PDB entry 5WHB | X-ray diffraction, 2.18 A resolution | chains A and B of the 3 polymer chains in the assembly

Chain A:
Molecule: GTPase KRas
Organism: Homo sapiens
UniProt: P01116 (RASK_HUMAN), isoform P01116-2; residue numbers follow UniProt; this construct covers 1-166
Amino-acid sequence (170 residues; each row starts with the number of its first residue; numbers below 1 keep their minus sign (Gly-3 is residue -3)):
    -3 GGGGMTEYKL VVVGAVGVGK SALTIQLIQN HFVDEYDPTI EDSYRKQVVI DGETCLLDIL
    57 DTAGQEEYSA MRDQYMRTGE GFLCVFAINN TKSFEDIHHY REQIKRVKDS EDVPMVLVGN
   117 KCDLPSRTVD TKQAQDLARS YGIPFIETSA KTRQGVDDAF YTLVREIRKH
Disordered / not traced: -3 to 0, 30-35
Construct notes: expression tag (-3 to 0); engineered mutation Val12 (Gly in P01116)
Ion coordination: Mg2+: Ser17 (together with GDP); Ca2+ site 1: Glu63 (shared with Ala32(B) of chain B; 1 residue of chain L); Ca2+ site 2: Glu63, Tyr64 (shared with 2 residues of chain L)
Residues lining bound ligands: GDP (guanosine-5'-diphosphate): Ala11, Val12, Gly13, Val14, Gly15, Lys16, Ser17, Ala18, Phe28, Asn116, Lys117, Asp119, Leu120, Thr144, Ser145, Ala146, Lys147
UniProt features mapped onto this chain:
  - motif: Tyr32 to Tyr40 (Effector region)
  - binding site (GTP): Gly10, Ala11, Gly13 to Ala18, Val29 to Thr35, Ala59, Gly60, Asn116 to Asp119
  - modified residue: Met1 (N-acetylmethionine), Thr2 (N-acetylthreonine), Lys104 (N6-acetyllysine)
  - glycosylation: Thr35 (Microbial infection: O-linked (Glc) threonine)
  - natural variant: Lys5 (K5E: In NS3; K5N: In GASC), Gly10 (G10GG: In AML), Val12 (G12V: In GASC; this construct carries the variant), Gly13 (G13D: In GASC, JMML and OES; G13R: In pylocytic astrocytoma), Val14 (V14I: In NS3), Leu19 (L19F: In OES), Gln22 (Q22E: In CFC2; Q22R: In NS3), Pro34 (P34L: In NS3; P34Q: In NS3; P34R: In CFC2), Ile36 (I36M: In NS3), Thr58 (T58I: In NS3), Ala59 (A59T: In GASC), Gly60 (G60R: In CFC2; G60S: In NS3), 8 further natural variant entries in UniProt
  - mutagenesis: Asp38 (D38A: Decreased interaction with MAPKAP1/SIN1), Tyr40 (Y40A: Decreased interaction with MAPKAP1/SIN1), Gln61 (Q61L: Promotes GTP binding)

Chain B:
Molecule: Ras binder peptide: 225-11 (A30R)
Amino-acid sequence (35 residues; numbered -2 to 32; the number before each row is that of its first residue; numbers below 1 keep their minus sign (Gly-2 is residue -2)):
    -2 GSGGPRRPRC PGDDASIEDL HEYWARLWNY LYRVA
Disordered / not traced: -2 to 2
Ion coordination: Ca2+: Ala32 (shared with Glu63(A) of chain A; 1 residue of chain L)
From the paper describing this entry:
  - conformationally variable residues: Arg30

Chain A / chain B interface:
Contacting residue pairs (30):
  Glu3(A) - His18(B)  salt bridge
  Lys5(A) - Trp21(B)
  Val7(A) - Trp25(B)  hydrophobic
  Glu37(A) - Arg23(B)
  Asp38(A) - Arg23(B)  hydrogen bond (backbone-side chain)
  Tyr40(A) - Ala22(B)
  Tyr40(A) - Arg23(B)
  Tyr40(A) - Asn26(B)
  Tyr40(A) - Arg30(B)
  Arg41(A) - Glu15(B)  salt bridge
  Arg41(A) - His18(B)
  Arg41(A) - Glu19(B)
  Asp54(A) - Trp25(B)
  Ile55(A) - Asn26(B)  hydrogen bond (backbone-side chain)
  Leu56(A) - Trp25(B)  hydrophobic
  Leu56(A) - Asn26(B)
  Asp57(A) - Asn26(B)  hydrogen bond (backbone-side chain)
  Asp57(A) - Arg30(B)  hydrogen bond (backbone-side chain)
  Thr58(A) - Tyr29(B)
  Ala59(A) - Tyr29(B)
  Ala59(A) - Arg30(B)
  Glu63(A) - Ala32(B)
  Ser65(A) - Ala32(B)
  Arg68(A) - Tyr29(B)  hydrogen bond (side chain-backbone)
  Arg68(A) - Ala32(B)
  Tyr71(A) - Trp25(B)  hydrogen bond (backbone-side chain)
  Tyr71(A) - Leu28(B)
  Tyr71(A) - Tyr29(B)
  Met72(A) - Tyr29(B)
  Thr74(A) - Trp21(B)
Also at the interface, not in a pair above, chain A (22 interface residues in all): Leu6, Ser39, Gly75

Summary:
Chain A and chain B form an interface of 22 and 12 residues respectively, with 6 hydrogen bonds and 2 salt
bridges. Polar contacts include Glu3(A)-His18(B), Arg41(A)-Glu15(B) and Asp38(A)-Arg23(B). Bound to chain A:
GDP. From UniProt: 21 GTP-binding residues and 3 mutagenesis sites on chain A. From the paper: conformational
variability at Arg30(B).
Chain A is GTPase KRas (Homo sapiens) and chain B is Ras binder peptide: 225-11 (A30R); the structure, KRas
G12V, bound to GDP and miniprotein 225-11(A30R), was determined by X-ray diffraction together with 5WHA, 5WHE,
5WLB, 5WPL and 5WPM from the same study.
